Entry 6Z7Q (electron microscopy, 3.80 A resolution); this record covers chains B and C of the 5 polymer chains in the assembly.

# Chain B (and C)
Molecule: Penton protein
From: Human adenovirus F serotype 41
Notes: chain C of this document is another copy of the same molecule, construct and numbering; everything in this record applies to it too
UniProtKB: Q9QAH8 (Q9QAH8_ADE41); residues 1-508 here = UniProt positions 1-508
Sequence (508 residues; each row starts with the number of its first residue):
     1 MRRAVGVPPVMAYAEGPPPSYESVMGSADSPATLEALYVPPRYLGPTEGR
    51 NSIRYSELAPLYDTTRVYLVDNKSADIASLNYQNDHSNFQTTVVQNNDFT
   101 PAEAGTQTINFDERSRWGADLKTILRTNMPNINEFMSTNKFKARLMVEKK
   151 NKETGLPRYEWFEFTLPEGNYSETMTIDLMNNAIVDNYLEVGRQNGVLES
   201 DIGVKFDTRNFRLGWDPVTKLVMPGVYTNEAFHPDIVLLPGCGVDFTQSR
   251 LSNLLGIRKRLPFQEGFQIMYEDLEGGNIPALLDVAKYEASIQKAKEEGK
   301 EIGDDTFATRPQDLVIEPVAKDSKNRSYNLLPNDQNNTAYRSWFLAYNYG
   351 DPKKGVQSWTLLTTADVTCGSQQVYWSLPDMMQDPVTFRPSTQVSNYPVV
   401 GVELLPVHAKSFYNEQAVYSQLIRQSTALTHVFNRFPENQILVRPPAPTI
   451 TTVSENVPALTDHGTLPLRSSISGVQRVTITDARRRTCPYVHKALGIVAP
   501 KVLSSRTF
Not modelled in the structure: 1-49, 74-78, 100-107, 297-313, 419-429, 507-508

# Chain B / chain C interface
Pairs across the interface (95):
  Arg116(B) - Tyr62(C)
  Leu213(B) - Phe433(C)  hydrophobic
  Gly214(B) - Val432(C)
  Gly214(B) - Arg435(C)
  Pro217(B) - Glu190(C)
  Val218(B) - Arg193(C)
  Val218(B) - Gln194(C)
  Pro224(B) - Val432(C)  hydrophobic
  Glu230(B) - His431(C)
  Glu230(B) - Phe433(C)
  Phe232(B) - Tyr171(C)
  Phe232(B) - Phe433(C)  hydrophobic
  Asn253(B) - His492(C)  hydrogen bond
  Arg258(B) - Phe89(C)
  Arg258(B) - His492(C)
  Arg260(B) - Asn88(C)
  Leu261(B) - Asp85(C)
  Leu261(B) - Ser87(C)
  Leu261(B) - Asn88(C)
  Pro262(B) - Ser87(C)
  Pro262(B) - Asn88(C)
  Pro262(B) - Phe89(C)  hydrophobic
  Phe263(B) - Gln83(C)
  Phe263(B) - Ser87(C)
  Phe263(B) - Phe89(C)  hydrophobic
  Phe263(B) - Thr91(C)
  Gln264(B) - Asn84(C)
  Phe344(B) - Pro167(C)  hydrophobic
  Tyr347(B) - Glu168(C)
  Asn348(B) - Pro167(C)
  Tyr349(B) - Pro167(C)
  Gln357(B) - Glu134(C)  hydrogen bond
  Leu361(B) - Pro489(C)
  Leu361(B) - Tyr490(C)  hydrophobic
  Leu362(B) - Pro130(C)
  Thr363(B) - Asn128(C)  hydrogen bond
  Thr364(B) - Asn128(C)  hydrogen bond
  Thr364(B) - Met129(C)
  Thr364(B) - Pro130(C)
  Thr364(B) - Asn170(C)
  Thr364(B) - Asn456(C)  hydrogen bond
  Asp366(B) - Arg126(C)  salt bridge
  Asp366(B) - Asn128(C)
  Thr368(B) - Arg126(C)
  Gly370(B) - Arg126(C)  hydrogen bond (backbone-side chain)
  Gly370(B) - His492(C)
  Ser371(B) - Arg126(C)
  Ser371(B) - Lys493(C)
  Gln373(B) - Asn72(C)
  Gln373(B) - Leu495(C)
  Tyr375(B) - Val70(C)
  Asp384(B) - Leu61(C)
  Pro385(B) - Leu61(C)
  Pro385(B) - Arg66(C)
  Pro385(B) - Tyr68(C)  hydrophobic
  Val386(B) - Ile53(C)  hydrophobic
  Val386(B) - Tyr55(C)
  Val386(B) - Leu61(C)
  Val386(B) - Arg66(C)  hydrogen bond (backbone-backbone)
  Val386(B) - Ile109(C)  hydrophobic
  Thr387(B) - Tyr55(C)
  Thr387(B) - Asn96(C)
  Thr387(B) - Asp98(C)
  Phe388(B) - Asn97(C)
  Phe388(B) - Asp98(C)
  Arg389(B) - Leu58(C)
  Arg389(B) - Asp98(C)  salt bridge
  Asn396(B) - Phe99(C)
  Val399(B) - Tyr68(C)  hydrogen bond (backbone-side chain)
  Val400(B) - Tyr68(C)
  Gly401(B) - Arg66(C)
  Gly401(B) - Tyr68(C)  hydrogen bond (backbone-side chain)
  Val402(B) - Tyr68(C)  hydrophobic
  Val402(B) - Leu495(C)  hydrophobic
  Val402(B) - Ile497(C)
  Leu404(B) - Ile124(C)  hydrophobic
  Leu404(B) - Pro458(C)  hydrophobic
  Ser411(B) - Phe412(C)
  Ser411(B) - Glu455(C)  hydrogen bond
  Tyr413(B) - Phe412(C)  hydrophobic
  Tyr413(B) - Asn414(C)
  Tyr413(B) - Glu415(C)
  Tyr413(B) - Gln416(C)
  Glu415(B) - Glu415(C)
  Val418(B) - Glu415(C)
  Ile450(B) - Phe412(C)  hydrophobic
  His463(B) - Arg66(C)
  Gly464(B) - Lys122(C)
  Leu466(B) - Arg66(C)
  Pro467(B) - Thr64(C)
  Ala483(B) - Asn72(C)
  Leu503(B) - Asp63(C)
  Leu503(B) - Thr64(C)
  Ser504(B) - Asp63(C)
  Arg506(B) - Tyr62(C)  hydrogen bond (backbone-side chain)
Interface residues without a listed pair, chain B (65 interface residues in all): Asn210, Trp215, Asp216, Thr228, Ala231, Gln372, His408, Lys410, Thr465, Ser505
Interface residues without a listed pair, chain C (67 interface residues in all): Thr65, Val67, Asp71, Leu80, Gly169, Met175, Leu179, Asn182, Asp186, Leu189, Tyr413, Val453, Val491

# In short
65 residues of chain B face 67 of chain C across their interface; the contacts include 11 hydrogen bonds and 2
salt bridges. Polar pairs include Asp366(B)-Arg126(C), Arg389(B)-Asp98(C) and Asn253(B)-His492(C).
Both chains are Penton protein (Human adenovirus F serotype 41). Entry 6Z7Q (The atomic structure of the
HAdVF-41 penton base in solution) was determined by electron microscopy (same publication as 6Z7N).
